Entry 1P3K (X-ray diffraction, 2.90 A resolution); this record covers chains I and D of the 10 polymer chains in the assembly.

== Chain I ==
Molecule: Palindromic 146bp Human Alpha-Satellite DNA fragment
From: Homo sapiens
Sequence (146 nucleotides; numbered 1 to 146; the number before each row is that of its first residue):
     1 ATCAATATCCACCTGCAGATTCTACCAAAAGTGTATTTGGAAACTGCTCC
    51 ATCAAAAGGCATGTTCAGCGGAATTCCGCTGAACATGCCTTTTGATGGAG
   101 CAGTTTCCAAATACACTTTTGGTAGAATCTGCAGGTGGATATTGAT

== Chain D ==
Protein: Histone H2B
From: Xenopus laevis
UniProt: P02281 (H2B1_XENLA); residues 1198-1322 here correspond to UniProt positions 1-125 (UniProt number = residue number - 1197)
Amino-acid sequence (125 residues; numbered 1198 to 1322; the number before each row is that of its first residue):
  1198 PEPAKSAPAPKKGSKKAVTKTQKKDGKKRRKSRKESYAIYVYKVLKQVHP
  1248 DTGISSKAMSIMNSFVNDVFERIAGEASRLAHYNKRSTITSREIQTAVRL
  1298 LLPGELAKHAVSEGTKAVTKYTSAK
Disordered / not traced: 1198-1230
Differences from the reference sequence: conflict Gln-1219 (Pro23 in P02281), Leu-1242 (Met46 in P02281), Ser-1257 (Gly61 in P02281), Val-1266 (Ile70 in P02281)
Curated features (UniProtKB/Swiss-Prot):
  - modified residue: Lys-1213 (N6-acetyllysine)

== How chain I and chain D interact ==
Residue-residue contacts - 9 pairs, chain I then chain D:
  DA19(I) with Ser-1252(D), phosphate contact; Ser-1253(D), hydrogen bond to the phosphate
  DT32(I) with Lys-1322(D), salt bridge to the phosphate
  DG39(I) with Ser-1284(D), hydrogen bond to the phosphate; Thr-1285(D), hydrogen bond to the phosphate
  DG40(I) with Arg-1283(D), phosphate contact; Ser-1284(D), hydrogen bond to the phosphate; Thr-1285(D), hydrogen bond to the phosphate
  DA41(I) with Arg-1283(D), salt bridge to the phosphate
Also at the interface, not in a pair above, chain I (8 interface residues in all): DT20, DA29, DA30
Also at the interface, not in a pair above, chain D (11 interface residues in all): Glu-1232, Tyr-1239, Gly-1250, Ile-1251, Lys-1282

== Summary ==
Chain I and chain D form an interface of 8 and 11 residues respectively, with 5 hydrogen bonds and 2 salt
bridges. Among the polar pairs are DA19(I)/Ser-1253(D), DG39(I)/Ser-1284(D) and DG39(I)/Thr-1285(D).
Chain I is Palindromic 146bp Human Alpha-Satellite DNA fragment (Homo sapiens) and chain D is Histone H2B
(Xenopus laevis); the structure, Crystallographic Studies of Nucleosome Core Particles containing Histone
'Sin' Mutants, was determined by X-ray diffraction, deposited together with 1P34, 1P3A, 1P3B, 1P3F, 1P3G, 1P3I
and 4 further entries.
